8IHR - chains E and H of the 8 polymer chains in the assembly; structure by electron microscopy, 2.50 A resolution.

== Chain E (and H) ==
Protein: Amidohydrolase family protein
Organism: Stenotrophomonas acidaminiphila
Notes: chain H of this document is another copy of the same molecule, construct and numbering; everything in this record applies to it too
UniProt: A0A7L8TXW5 (A0A7L8TXW5_9GAMM); numbering as in UniProt (aligned over 1-427)
Amino-acid sequence (427 residues; numbered 1 to 427; the number before each row is that of its first residue):
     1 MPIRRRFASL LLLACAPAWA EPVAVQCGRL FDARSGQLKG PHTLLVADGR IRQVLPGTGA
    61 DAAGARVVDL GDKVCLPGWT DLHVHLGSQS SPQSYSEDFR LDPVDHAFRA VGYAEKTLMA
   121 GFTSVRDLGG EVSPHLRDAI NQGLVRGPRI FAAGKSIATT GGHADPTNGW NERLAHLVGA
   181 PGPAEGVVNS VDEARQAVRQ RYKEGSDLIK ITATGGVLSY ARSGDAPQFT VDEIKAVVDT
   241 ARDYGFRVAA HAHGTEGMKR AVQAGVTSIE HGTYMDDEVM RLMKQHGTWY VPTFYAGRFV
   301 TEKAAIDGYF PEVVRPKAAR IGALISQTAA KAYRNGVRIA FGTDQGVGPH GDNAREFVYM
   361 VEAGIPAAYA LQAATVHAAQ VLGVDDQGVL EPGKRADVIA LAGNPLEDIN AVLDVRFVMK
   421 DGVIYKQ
Disordered / not traced: 1-21, 58-64
Modified residues: Lys210 (lysine nz-carboxylic acid; KCX)
Cystine bridges: Cys27-Cys75
Metal / ion sites: Zn2+ site 1: His83, His85, Lys210; Zn2+ site 2: Lys210, His251, His271
Ligand contacts: phenylalanine (PHE): His163, Gly216, Val217, Leu218, His251, His253, His271, Thr293, Ala296, Gly297, Val300, Ile321, Gly322, Ile325, Asp344

== Chain E / chain H interface ==
Pairs across the interface (24; chain E residue first):
  Thr159(E) - Arg199(H)
  Thr160(E) - Gln196(H)
  Thr160(E) - Arg199(H)
  Thr160(E) - Gln200(H)
  Gly161(E) - Tyr202(H)
  Asp165(E) - Lys203(H)  salt bridge
  Thr167(E) - Lys203(H)
  Asn168(E) - Lys203(H)
  Asn189(E) - Arg195(H)  hydrogen bond (backbone-side chain)
  Asn189(E) - Gln196(H)
  Asn189(E) - Arg199(H)  hydrogen bond
  Ser190(E) - Asp192(H)
  Arg222(E) - Arg137(H)
  Arg222(E) - Gly205(H)
  Arg222(E) - Ser206(H)
  Arg222(E) - Asp207(H)  salt bridge
  Ser223(E) - Tyr202(H)  hydrogen bond (backbone-side chain)
  Pro227(E) - Asp243(H)
  Gln228(E) - Arg199(H)
  Gln228(E) - Tyr202(H)
  Gln228(E) - Tyr244(H)
  Thr230(E) - Arg199(H)
  Glu233(E) - Arg199(H)  salt bridge
  Arg260(E) - Asp243(H)  salt bridge
Other interface residues (no listed pair), chain E (19 interface residues in all): Glu172, Val188, Ala221, Phe229
Other interface residues (no listed pair), chain H (14 interface residues in all): His135

== In short ==
19 residues of chain E face 14 of chain H across their interface; the contacts include 3 hydrogen bonds and 4
salt bridges. Among the polar pairs are Asp165(E)-Lys203(H), Arg222(E)-Asp207(H) and Glu233(E)-Arg199(H).
Chain E binds phenylalanine. His83(E), His85(E) and Lys210(E) coordinate Zn2+ site 1.
Both chains are Amidohydrolase family protein (Stenotrophomonas acidaminiphila). Entry 8IHR (Cryo-EM structure
of ochratoxin A-detoxifying amidohydrolase ADH3 in complex with Phe) was determined by electron microscopy
together with 8IHQ, 8IHS and 8J85 from the same study.
